Entry 8X2J (electron microscopy, 2.70 A resolution); this record covers chains A and G of the 8 polymer chains in the assembly.

# Chain A
Molecule: Cytochrome c7-like domain-containing protein
Organism: Chloroflexus aurantiacus (strain ATCC 29366 / DSM 635 / J-10-fl)
UniProtKB: A9WEV2 (A9WEV2_CHLAA); numbering as in UniProt (aligned over 1-219)
Sequence (219 residues; each row starts with the number of its first residue):
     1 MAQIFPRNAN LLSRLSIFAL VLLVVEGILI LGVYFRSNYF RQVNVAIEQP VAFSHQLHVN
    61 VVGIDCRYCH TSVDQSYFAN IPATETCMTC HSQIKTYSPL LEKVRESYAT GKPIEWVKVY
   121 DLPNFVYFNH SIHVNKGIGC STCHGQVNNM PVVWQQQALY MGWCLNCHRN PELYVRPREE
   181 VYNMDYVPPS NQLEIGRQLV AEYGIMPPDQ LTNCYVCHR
Disordered / not traced: 1
Covalently attached groups: heme c (HEC) linked to Cys66, Cys69, Cys87, Cys90, Cys140, Cys143, Cys164, Cys167, Cys214, Cys217
Ion coordination: heme c Fe (5 sites), coordinated by His55, His58, His70, His91, His130, His133, His144, Met161, His168, His218
Residues lining bound ligands:
  - heme c (HEC), molecule 1: Arg41, Leu122, Pro123, Phe125, Val126, Leu159, Tyr160, Met161, Leu165, His168, Leu211, Thr212, Asn213, His218
  - heme c (HEC), molecule 2: Gln49, Phe53, His55, His58, Val59, Ile64, Asp65, His70, Ile81, Pro82, Trp116, Val117, Lys118, Val119, Tyr120, His144, Val147, Asn148, Val153, Met184
  - heme c (HEC), molecule 3: Val51, Phe53, Leu57, His58, Val62, Ile64, Tyr68, Pro82, Thr86, His91, Ile94, Lys95, Leu100, Leu101, Val104, Trp116
  - heme c (HEC), molecule 4: His70, Val73, Tyr77, Phe78, Ala79, Asn80, Ile81, Lys118, Tyr120, Asp121, Leu122, Phe128, His130, His133, Val134, Ile138, Gly139, His144, Leu159, Tyr182
  - heme c (HEC), molecule 5: Leu122, Val126, Tyr127, Phe128, Asn129, Ile132, His133, Lys136, Ile138, Trp163, His168, Tyr174, Gly204, Ile205, Met206, Gln210, Leu211, Val216

# Chain G
Molecule: Uncharacterized protein
Organism: Chloroflexus aurantiacus (strain ATCC 29366 / DSM 635 / J-10-fl)
UniProtKB: A9WEV8 (A9WEV8_CHLAA); numbering as in UniProt (aligned over 1-112)
Sequence (112 residues; numbered 1 to 112; the number before each row is that of its first residue):
     1 MSYRPNYSAS RYTAGRPAQP VRTARTMAEP SLSRLMIAGL MVFLVLSLVV LLAGRLPFTP
    61 QPAPVTGNTY RTYVNDARTL LNSYGYTMEG KVHIPIDRAM DLIVERGLPV RE
Disordered / not traced: 1-31, 112

# Interface between chain A and chain G
Residue-residue contacts (42; chain A residue first):
  Leu11(A) - Leu32(G)
  Leu11(A) - Leu35(G)  hydrophobic
  Phe18(A) - Met36(G)
  Leu22(A) - Gly39(G)
  Leu22(A) - Phe43(G)  hydrophobic
  Val25(A) - Phe43(G)  hydrophobic
  Glu26(A) - Phe43(G)
  Glu26(A) - Leu46(G)
  Glu26(A) - Ser47(G)  hydrogen bond
  Glu26(A) - Val50(G)
  Leu29(A) - Ser47(G)
  Leu29(A) - Val50(G)  hydrophobic
  Leu29(A) - Leu51(G)  hydrophobic
  Ile30(A) - Val50(G)  hydrophobic
  Val33(A) - Val50(G)
  Val33(A) - Leu51(G)  hydrophobic
  Val33(A) - Gly54(G)
  Ser37(A) - Gly54(G)
  Asn38(A) - Gly54(G)  hydrogen bond (backbone-backbone)
  Asn38(A) - Pro57(G)  hydrogen bond (side chain-backbone)
  Val43(A) - Pro57(G)
  Asn44(A) - Pro57(G)
  Asn44(A) - Phe58(G)
  Asn44(A) - Thr59(G)  hydrogen bond
  Asn44(A) - Pro60(G)
  Gln56(A) - Pro62(G)
  Gln56(A) - Ala63(G)  hydrogen bond (side chain-backbone)
  Val59(A) - Tyr70(G)
  Asn60(A) - Thr69(G)
  Asn60(A) - Tyr70(G)
  Asn60(A) - Arg71(G)  hydrogen bond
  Val61(A) - Val65(G)  hydrophobic
  Val61(A) - Asn68(G)
  Val61(A) - Thr69(G)
  Val61(A) - Tyr70(G)  hydrogen bond (backbone-backbone)
  Val62(A) - Tyr70(G)
  Gly63(A) - Tyr70(G)
  Asn149(A) - Pro62(G)
  Pro151(A) - Pro62(G)
  Trp154(A) - Pro60(G)
  Trp154(A) - Pro62(G)  hydrophobic
  Asp185(A) - Arg71(G)  salt bridge
Other interface residues (no listed pair), chain A (25 interface residues in all): Arg14, Leu15, Tyr39
Other interface residues (no listed pair), chain G (23 interface residues in all): Leu40, Arg55

# Summary
25 residues of chain A face 23 of chain G across their interface; the contacts include 7 hydrogen bonds and 1
salt bridge. Polar pairs include Asp185(A)-Arg71(G), Glu26(A)-Ser47(G) and Asn38(A)-Pro57(G). Heme c is
covalently linked to Cys66(A), Cys90(A), Cys143(A), Cys164(A) and Cys214(A).
Chain A is Cytochrome c7-like domain-containing protein and chain G is Uncharacterized protein, both from
Chloroflexus aurantiacus (strain ATCC 29366 / DSM 635 / J-10-fl); the structure, Cryo-EM structure of the
photosynthetic alternative complex III with a quinone inhibitor HQNO from Chloroflexus aurantiacus, was
determined by electron microscopy (same publication as 8K9E and 8K9F).
